8SY6 - chains J and A of the 8 polymer chains in the assembly; structure by electron microscopy, 3.28 A resolution.

Chain J:
Protein: DNA-directed RNA polymerase subunit beta'
Source organism: Escherichia coli
Notes: EC 2.7.7.6
UniProtKB: P0A8T7 (RPOC_ECOLI); numbering as in UniProt (aligned over 1-1407)
Chain sequence (1430 residues; each row starts with the number of its first residue):
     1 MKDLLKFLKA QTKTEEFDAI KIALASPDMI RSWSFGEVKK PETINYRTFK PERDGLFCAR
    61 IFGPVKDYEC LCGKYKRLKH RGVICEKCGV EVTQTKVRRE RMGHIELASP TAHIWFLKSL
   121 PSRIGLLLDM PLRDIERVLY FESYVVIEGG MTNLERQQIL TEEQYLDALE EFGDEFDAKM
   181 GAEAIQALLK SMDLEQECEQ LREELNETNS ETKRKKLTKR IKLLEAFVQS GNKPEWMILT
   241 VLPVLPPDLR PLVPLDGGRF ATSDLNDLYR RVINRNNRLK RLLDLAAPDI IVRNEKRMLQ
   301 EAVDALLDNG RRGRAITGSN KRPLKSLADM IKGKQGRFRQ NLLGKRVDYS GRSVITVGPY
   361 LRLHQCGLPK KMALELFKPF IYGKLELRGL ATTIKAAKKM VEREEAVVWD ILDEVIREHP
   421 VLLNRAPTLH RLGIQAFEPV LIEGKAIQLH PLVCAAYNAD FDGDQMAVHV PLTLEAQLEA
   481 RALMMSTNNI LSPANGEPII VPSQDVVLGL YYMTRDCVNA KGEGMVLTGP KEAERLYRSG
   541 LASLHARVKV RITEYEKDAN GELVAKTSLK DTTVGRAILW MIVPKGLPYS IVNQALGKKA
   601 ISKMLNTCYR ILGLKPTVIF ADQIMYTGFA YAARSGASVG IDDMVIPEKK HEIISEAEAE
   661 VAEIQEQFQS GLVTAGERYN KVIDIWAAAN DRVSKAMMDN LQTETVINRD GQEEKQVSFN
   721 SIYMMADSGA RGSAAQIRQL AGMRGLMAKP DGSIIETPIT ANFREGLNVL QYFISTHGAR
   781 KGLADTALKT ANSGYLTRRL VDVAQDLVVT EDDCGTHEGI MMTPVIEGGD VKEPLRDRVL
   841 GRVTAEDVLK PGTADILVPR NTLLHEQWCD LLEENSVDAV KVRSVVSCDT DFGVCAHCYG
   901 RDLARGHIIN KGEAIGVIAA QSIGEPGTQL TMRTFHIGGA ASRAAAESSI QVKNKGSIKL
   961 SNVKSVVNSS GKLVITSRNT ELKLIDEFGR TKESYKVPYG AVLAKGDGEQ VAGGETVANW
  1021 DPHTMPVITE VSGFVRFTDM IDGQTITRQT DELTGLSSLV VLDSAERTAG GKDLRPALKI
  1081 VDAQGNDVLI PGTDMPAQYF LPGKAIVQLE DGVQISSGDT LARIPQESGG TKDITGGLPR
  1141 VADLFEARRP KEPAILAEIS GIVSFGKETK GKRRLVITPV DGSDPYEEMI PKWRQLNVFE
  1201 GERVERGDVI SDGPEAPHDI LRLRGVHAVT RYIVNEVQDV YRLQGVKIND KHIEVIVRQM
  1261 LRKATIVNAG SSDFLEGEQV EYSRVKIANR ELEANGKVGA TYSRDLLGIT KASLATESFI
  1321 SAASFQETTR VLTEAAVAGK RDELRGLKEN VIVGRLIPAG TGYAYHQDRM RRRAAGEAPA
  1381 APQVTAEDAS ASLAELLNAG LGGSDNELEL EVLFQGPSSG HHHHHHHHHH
Not modelled in the structure: 1-15, 143-180, 206-214, 1162-1203, 1374-1430
Differences from the reference sequence: expression tag (1408-1430)
Metal / ion sites: Zn2+ site 1: Cys72, Glu86, Lys87; Mg2+: Asp460, Asp462, Asp464 (together with UTP); Zn2+ site 2: Cys814, Cys888, Cys895, Cys898
Ligand contacts:
  - 2'-deoxyguanosine-5'-monophosphate (DGP): Leu255, Asp256, Arg259, Ala261, Thr262
  - UTP (uridine 5'-triphosphate): Arg425, Pro427, Asn458, Asp460, Asp462, Asp464, Met932, Phe935, His936
Curated features (UniProtKB/Swiss-Prot):
  - binding site (Zn(2+)): Cys70, Cys72, Cys85, Cys88, Cys814, Cys888, Cys895, Cys898
  - binding site (Mg(2+)): Asp460, Asp462, Asp464
  - modified residue: Lys983 (N6-acetyllysine)
  - mutagenesis: Gln504 (Q504P: Resistant to antibiotics salinamide A and B), Asn690 (N690D: Resistant to antibiotics salinamide A and B), Met697 (M697V: Resistant to antibiotics salinamide A and B), Ala735 (A735T: Resistant to antibiotics salinamide A and B), Arg738 (R738C/H/P/S: Resistant to antibiotics salinamide A and B), Ala748 (A748E: Resistant to antibiotics salinamide A and B), Pro758 (P758S/T: Resistant to antibiotics salinamide A and B), Phe763 (F763C: Resistant to antibiotics salinamide A and B), Ser775 (S775A: Resistant to antibiotics salinamide A and B), Ala779 (A779T/V: Resistant to antibiotics salinamide A and B), Arg780 (R780C: Resistant to antibiotics salinamide A and B), Gly782 (G782A/C: Resistant to antibiotics salinamide A and B), 1 further mutagenesis entry in UniProt
What the authors report for this chain:
  - binding site for UTP: Arg425, Met932, Phe935, His936

Chain A:
Protein: DNA-directed RNA polymerase subunit alpha
Source organism: Escherichia coli
Notes: EC 2.7.7.6
UniProtKB: P0A7Z4 (RPOA_ECOLI); residues 1-329 here = UniProt positions 1-329
Chain sequence (329 residues; numbered 1 to 329; the number before each row is that of its first residue):
     1 MQGSVTEFLK PRLVDIEQVS STHAKVTLEP LERGFGHTLG NALRRILLSS MPGCAVTEVE
    61 IDGVLHEYST KEGVQEDILE ILLNLKGLAV RVQGKDEVIL TLNKSGIGPV TAADITHDGD
   121 VEIVKPQHVI CHLTDENASI SMRIKVQRGR GYVPASTRIH SEEDERPIGR LLVDACYSPV
   181 ERIAYNVEAA RVEQRTDLDK LVIEMETNGT IDPEEAIRRA ATILAEQLEA FVDLRDVRQP
   241 EVKEEKPEFD PILLRPVDDL ELTVRSANCL KAEAIHYIGD LVQRTEVELL KTPNLGKKSL
   301 TEIKDVLASR GLSLGMRLEN WPPASIADE
Not modelled in the structure: 1-4, 160-166, 235-329
Curated features (UniProtKB/Swiss-Prot):
  - region: Glu162 to Glu165 (Required for interaction with Crp at class II promoters)
  - modified residue: Arg265 (ADP-ribosylarginine), Lys297 (N6-acetyllysine), Lys298 (N6-acetyllysine)
  - mutagenesis: Arg45 (R45C: In rpoA112; temperature-sensitive, blocks RNA polymerase assembly), Glu162 to Glu165 (5-fold decrease in CRP-class II promoter-dependent transcription), Glu165 (E165K: 5-fold decrease in CRP-class II promoter-dependent transcription), Arg191 (R191C: In rpoA101; temperature-sensitive)

Chain J / chain A interface:
Pairs across the interface - 23 pairs, chain J then chain A:
  Asp413(J) - Arg191(A)  salt bridge
  Val526(J) - Leu83(A)  hydrophobic
  Val526(J) - Lys86(A)
  Leu527(J) - Leu83(A)
  Thr528(J) - Leu83(A)
  Lys531(J) - Arg182(A)
  Lys531(J) - Glu206(A)  salt bridge
  Glu532(J) - Lys86(A)  salt bridge
  Glu532(J) - Tyr152(A)  hydrogen bond
  Glu534(J) - Arg182(A)  salt bridge
  Arg535(J) - Tyr152(A)
  Arg535(J) - Cys176(A)  hydrogen bond
  Arg535(J) - Val180(A)
  Arg535(J) - Glu181(A)  hydrogen bond (side chain-backbone)
  Arg538(J) - Arg44(A)
  Ser539(J) - Leu48(A)
  Ser539(J) - Ser49(A)
  Leu541(J) - Pro154(A)  hydrophobic
  Arg551(J) - Glu80(A)  salt bridge
  Arg551(J) - Leu83(A)
  Arg551(J) - Asn84(A)
  Leu569(J) - Glu80(A)
  Met581(J) - Arg182(A)
Interface residues without a listed pair, chain J (18 interface residues in all): Lys370, Glu443, Met525, Leu536
Interface residues without a listed pair, chain A (18 interface residues in all): Leu79, Asp174, Thr196

In short:
The chain J/chain A interface involves 18 residues from each chain; the contacts include 3 hydrogen bonds and
5 salt bridges. Polar contacts include Asp413(J)-Arg191(A), Lys531(J)-Glu206(A) and Glu532(J)-Lys86(A). Bound
to chain J: 2'-deoxyguanosine-5'-monophosphate and UTP. From the paper: a binding site for UTP at Arg425(J),
Met932(J) and Phe935(J) among others.
Chain J is DNA-directed RNA polymerase subunit beta' and chain A is DNA-directed RNA polymerase subunit alpha,
both from Escherichia coli; the structure, E. coli DNA-directed RNA polymerase transcription elongation
complex bound the unnatural dB-UTP base pair in the ..., was determined by electron microscopy (same
publication as 8SY5 and 8SY7).
